PDB entry 4V7N | X-ray diffraction, 2.30 A resolution | chains AA and AB

# Chain AA (and AB)
Protein: Glycocyamine kinase beta chain
Organism: Namalycastis sp. ST01
Notes: EC 2.7.3.1; chain AB of this document is another copy of the same molecule, construct and numbering; everything in this record applies to it too
UniProt: Q6AW42 (Q6AW42_9ANNE); residues 1-390 here = UniProt positions 1-390
Amino-acid sequence (390 residues; row label = number of the first residue in the row):
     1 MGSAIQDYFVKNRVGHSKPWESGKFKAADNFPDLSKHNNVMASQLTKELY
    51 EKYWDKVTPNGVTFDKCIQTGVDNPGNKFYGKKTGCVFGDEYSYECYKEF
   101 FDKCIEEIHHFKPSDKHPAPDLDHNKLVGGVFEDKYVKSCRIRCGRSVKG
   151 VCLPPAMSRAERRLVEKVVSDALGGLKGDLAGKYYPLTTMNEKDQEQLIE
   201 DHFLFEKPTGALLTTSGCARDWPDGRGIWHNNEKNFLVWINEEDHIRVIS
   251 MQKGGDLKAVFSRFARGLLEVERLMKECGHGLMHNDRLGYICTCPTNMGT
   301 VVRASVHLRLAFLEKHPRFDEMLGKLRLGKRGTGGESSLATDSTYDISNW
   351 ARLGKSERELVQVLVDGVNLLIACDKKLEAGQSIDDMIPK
Not modelled in the structure: 1-24 (chain AB: 1-3)
Ligand contacts:
  - ADP (adenosine-5'-diphosphate): Ser139, Cys140, Arg141, Arg143, Ile199, His202, Leu204, Trp239, Arg247, Met251, Arg303, Ser305, Val306, His307, Arg331, Thr333, Gly334, Gly335, Glu336, Asp346
  - guanidino acetate (NMG): Lys83, Thr84, Leu212, Glu243, Cys294, Thr296, Asn297, Glu336

# Chain AA / chain AB interface
Pairs across the interface (73; chain AA residue first):
  Phe25(AA) - Ala160(AB)  hydrophobic
  Phe25(AA) - Glu161(AB)
  Phe25(AA) - Leu164(AB)  hydrophobic
  Asp29(AA) - Ala160(AB)
  Asp29(AA) - Arg163(AB)  hydrogen bond (backbone-side chain)
  Asn30(AA) - Ser158(AB)  hydrogen bond
  Asn30(AA) - Arg159(AB)  hydrogen bond (backbone-side chain)
  Asn30(AA) - Ala160(AB)  hydrogen bond (side chain-backbone)
  Asn30(AA) - Arg163(AB)
  Phe31(AA) - Arg159(AB)
  Phe31(AA) - Arg163(AB)  hydrogen bond (backbone-side chain)
  Pro32(AA) - Arg159(AB)
  Pro32(AA) - Arg163(AB)
  Asp33(AA) - Arg163(AB)
  Asp33(AA) - Asp224(AB)
  Lys36(AA) - Thr188(AB)  hydrogen bond (side chain-backbone)
  Tyr50(AA) - Arg159(AB)  hydrogen bond
  Trp54(AA) - Phe9(AB)
  Asp55(AA) - Phe9(AB)
  Val57(AA) - Tyr8(AB)  hydrophobic
  Asn60(AA) - His16(AB)
  Asn60(AA) - Ser17(AB)
  Gly61(AA) - Asn12(AB)
  Gly61(AA) - Gly15(AB)
  Gly61(AA) - His16(AB)
  Val62(AA) - Gly15(AB)
  Thr63(AA) - Asn12(AB)
  Thr63(AA) - Gly15(AB)
  Asp65(AA) - Arg159(AB)  salt bridge
  Lys66(AA) - Val14(AB)
  Lys66(AA) - Gly15(AB)
  Lys66(AA) - His16(AB)
  Gln69(AA) - Arg220(AB)
  Gln69(AA) - Asp221(AB)  hydrogen bond
  Val72(AA) - Asp221(AB)
  Asp73(AA) - Arg220(AB)
  Asp73(AA) - Asp221(AB)  hydrogen bond (side chain-backbone)
  Gly150(AA) - Lys24(AB)
  Val151(AA) - Lys24(AB)
  Cys152(AA) - Ser17(AB)
  Pro155(AA) - His16(AB)
  Ala156(AA) - Gly15(AB)
  Ala156(AA) - His16(AB)
  Ala156(AA) - Ser17(AB)  hydrogen bond (backbone-backbone)
  Met157(AA) - Ser17(AB)
  Ser158(AA) - Ser17(AB)  hydrogen bond (backbone-side chain)
  Ser158(AA) - Pro19(AB)
  Ser158(AA) - Asn30(AB)
  Arg159(AA) - Asn30(AB)  hydrogen bond (side chain-backbone)
  Arg159(AA) - Pro32(AB)
  Arg159(AA) - Tyr50(AB)
  Arg159(AA) - Asp65(AB)  salt bridge
  Ala160(AA) - Phe25(AB)
  Ala160(AA) - Asp29(AB)
  Ala160(AA) - Asn30(AB)  hydrogen bond (backbone-side chain)
  Glu161(AA) - Ser17(AB)  hydrogen bond
  Glu161(AA) - Phe25(AB)
  Arg163(AA) - Asp29(AB)  hydrogen bond (side chain-backbone)
  Arg163(AA) - Asn30(AB)
  Arg163(AA) - Phe31(AB)  hydrogen bond (side chain-backbone)
  Arg163(AA) - Pro32(AB)
  Arg163(AA) - Asp33(AB)
  Leu164(AA) - Lys24(AB)
  Leu164(AA) - Phe25(AB)  hydrophobic
  Thr188(AA) - Lys36(AB)  hydrogen bond (backbone-side chain)
  Ala219(AA) - Asp73(AB)
  Arg220(AA) - His16(AB)
  Arg220(AA) - Gln69(AB)
  Arg220(AA) - Asp73(AB)
  Asp221(AA) - Gln69(AB)  hydrogen bond
  Asp221(AA) - Val72(AB)
  Asp221(AA) - Asp73(AB)  hydrogen bond (backbone-side chain)
  Trp222(AA) - Asp73(AB)
Also at the interface, not in a pair above, chain AA (39 interface residues in all): Ile68, Asp224
Also at the interface, not in a pair above, chain AB (34 interface residues in all): Ile5, Ala219, Pro223

# In short
Chain AA and chain AB form an interface of 39 and 34 residues respectively, with 19 hydrogen bonds and 2 salt
bridges. Among the polar pairs are Asp65(AA)-Arg159(AB), Asp29(AA)-Arg163(AB) and Asn30(AA)-Ser158(AB). Bound
to chain AA: guanidino acetate and ADP.
Chain AA and chain AB are both Glycocyamine kinase beta chain (Namalycastis sp. ST01); the structure,
Glycocyamine kinase, beta-beta homodimer from marine worm Namalycastis sp., with transition state analog
Mg(II)-ADP-NO3-glycocyamine, was determined by X-ray diffraction together with 3L2D from the same study.
